PDB entry 8U3B | electron microscopy, 3.23 A resolution | chains D and F of the 11 polymer chains in the assembly

# Chain D
Protein: DNA-directed RNA polymerase subunit beta'
From: Escherichia coli
Notes: EC 2.7.7.6
UniProtKB: P0A8T7 (RPOC_ECOLI); residues 1-1407 here = UniProt positions 1-1407
Sequence (1407 residues; row label = number of the first residue in the row):
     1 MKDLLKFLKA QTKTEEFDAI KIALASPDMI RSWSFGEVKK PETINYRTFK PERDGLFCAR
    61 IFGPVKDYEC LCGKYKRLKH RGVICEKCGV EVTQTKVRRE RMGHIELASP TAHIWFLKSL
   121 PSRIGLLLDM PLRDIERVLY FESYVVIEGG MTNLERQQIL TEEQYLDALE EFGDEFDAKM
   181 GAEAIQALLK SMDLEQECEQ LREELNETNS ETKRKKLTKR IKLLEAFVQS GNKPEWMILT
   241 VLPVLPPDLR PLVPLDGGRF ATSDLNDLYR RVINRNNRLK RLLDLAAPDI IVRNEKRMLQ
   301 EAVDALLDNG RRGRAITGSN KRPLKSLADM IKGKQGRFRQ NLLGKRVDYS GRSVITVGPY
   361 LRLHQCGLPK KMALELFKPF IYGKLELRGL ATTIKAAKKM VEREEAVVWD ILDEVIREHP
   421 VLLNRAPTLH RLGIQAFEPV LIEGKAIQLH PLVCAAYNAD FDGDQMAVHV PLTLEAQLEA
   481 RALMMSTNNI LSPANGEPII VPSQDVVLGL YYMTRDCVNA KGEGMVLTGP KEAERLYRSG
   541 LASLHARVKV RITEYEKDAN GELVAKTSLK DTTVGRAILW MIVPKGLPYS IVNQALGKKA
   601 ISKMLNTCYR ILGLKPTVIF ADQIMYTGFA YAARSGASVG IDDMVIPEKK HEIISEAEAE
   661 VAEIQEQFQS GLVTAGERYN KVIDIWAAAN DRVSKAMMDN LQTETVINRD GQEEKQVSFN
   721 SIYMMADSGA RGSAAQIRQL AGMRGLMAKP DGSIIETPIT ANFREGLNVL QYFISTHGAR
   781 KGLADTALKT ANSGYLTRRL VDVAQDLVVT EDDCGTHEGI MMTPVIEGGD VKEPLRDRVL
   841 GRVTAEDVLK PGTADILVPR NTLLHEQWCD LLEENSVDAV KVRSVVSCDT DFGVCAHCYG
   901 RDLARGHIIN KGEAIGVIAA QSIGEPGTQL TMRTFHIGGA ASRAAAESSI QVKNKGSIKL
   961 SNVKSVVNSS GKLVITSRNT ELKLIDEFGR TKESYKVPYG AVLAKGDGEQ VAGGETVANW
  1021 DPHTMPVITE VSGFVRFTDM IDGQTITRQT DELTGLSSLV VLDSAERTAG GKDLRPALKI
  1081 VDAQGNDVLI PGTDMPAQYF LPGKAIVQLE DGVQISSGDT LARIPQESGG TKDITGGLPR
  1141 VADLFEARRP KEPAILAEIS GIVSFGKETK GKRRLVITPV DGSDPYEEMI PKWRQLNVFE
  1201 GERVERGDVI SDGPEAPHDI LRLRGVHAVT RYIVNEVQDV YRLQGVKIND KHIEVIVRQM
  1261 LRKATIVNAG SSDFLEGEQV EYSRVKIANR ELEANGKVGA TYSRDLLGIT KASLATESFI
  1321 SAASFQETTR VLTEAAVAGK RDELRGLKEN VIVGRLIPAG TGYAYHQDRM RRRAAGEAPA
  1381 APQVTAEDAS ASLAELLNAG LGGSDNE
Unresolved in the structure: 1-14, 933-944, 1128-1133, 1377-1407
Ion coordination: Zn2+ site 1: Cys70, Cys72, Cys85, Cys88; Mg2+: Asp460, Asp462 (shared with 1 residue of chain 3); Zn2+ site 2: Cys814, Cys888, Cys895, Cys898
Swiss-Prot annotation at these positions:
  - binding site (Zn(2+)): Cys70, Cys72, Cys85, Cys88, Cys814, Cys888, Cys895, Cys898
  - binding site (Mg(2+)): Asp460, Asp462, Asp464
  - modified residue: Lys983 (N6-acetyllysine)
  - mutagenesis: Gln504 (Q504P: Resistant to antibiotics salinamide A and B), Asn690 (N690D: Resistant to antibiotics salinamide A and B), Met697 (M697V: Resistant to antibiotics salinamide A and B), Ala735 (A735T: Resistant to antibiotics salinamide A and B), Arg738 (R738C/H/P/S: Resistant to antibiotics salinamide A and B), Ala748 (A748E: Resistant to antibiotics salinamide A and B), Pro758 (P758S/T: Resistant to antibiotics salinamide A and B), Phe763 (F763C: Resistant to antibiotics salinamide A and B), Ser775 (S775A: Resistant to antibiotics salinamide A and B), Ala779 (A779T/V: Resistant to antibiotics salinamide A and B), Arg780 (R780C: Resistant to antibiotics salinamide A and B), Gly782 (G782A/C: Resistant to antibiotics salinamide A and B), 1 further mutagenesis entry in UniProt

# Chain F
Protein: RNA polymerase sigma factor RpoD
From: Escherichia coli
UniProtKB: P00579 (RPOD_ECOLI); numbering as in UniProt (aligned over 1-613)
Sequence (628 residues; each row starts with the number of its first residue; numbers below 1 keep their minus sign (Met-14 is residue -14)):
   -14 MRGSHHHHHH TDQFTMEQNP QSQLKLLVTR GKEQGYLTYA EVNDHLPEDI VDSDQIEDII
    46 QMINDMGIQV MEEAPDADDL MLAENTADED AAEAAAQVLS SVESEIGRTT DPVRMYMREM
   106 GTVELLTREG EIDIAKRIED GINQVQCSVA EYPEAITYLL EQYDRVEAEE ARLSDLITGF
   166 VDPNAEEDLA PTATHVGSEL SQEDLDDDED EDEEDGDDDS ADDDNSIDPE LAREKFAELR
   226 AQYVVTRDTI KAKGRSHATA QEEILKLSEV FKQFRLVPKQ FDYLVNSMRV MMDRVRTQER
   286 LIMKLCVEQC KMPKKNFITL FTGNETSDTW FNAAIAMNKP WSEKLHDVSE EVHRALQKLQ
   346 QIEEETGLTI EQVKDINRRM SIGEAKARRA KKEMVEANLR LVISIAKKYT NRGLQFLDLI
   406 QEGNIGLMKA VDKFEYRRGY KFSTYATWWI RQAITRSIAD QARTIRIPVH MIETINKLNR
   466 ISRQMLQEMG REPTPEELAE RMLMPEDKIR KVLKIAKEPI SMETPIGDDE DSHLGDFIED
   526 TTLELPLDSA TTESLRAATH DVLAGLTARE AKVLRMRFGI DMNTDYTLEE VGKQFDVTRE
   586 RIRQIEAKAL RKLRHPSRSE VLRSFLDD
Unresolved in the structure: -14 to 89, 153-164, 172-214, 298-335
Construct notes: expression tag (-14 to 0)
Swiss-Prot annotation at these positions:
  - DNA-binding region: Leu573 to Ala592 (H-T-H motif)
  - region: Arg584 to Arg599 (Interaction with anti-sigma factors)
  - motif: Asp403 to Gln406 (Interaction with polymerase core subunit RpoC)
  - site: Arg562 (Interaction with anti-sigma factors)
  - mutagenesis: Ala553 (A553D: Disrupts the interaction with Escherichia phage lambda antitermination protein Q), Arg596 (R596D/E: 2-fold reduction in activation of class II Crp-dependent promoters)

# Chain D / chain F interface
Contacting residue pairs (62):
  Glu42(D) with Arg451(F), salt bridge
  Thr43(D) with Thr449(F), hydrogen bond (side chain-backbone)
  Ile44(D) with Ile450(F)
  Tyr46(D) with Ile450(F), hydrophobic; Ile452(F), hydrophobic; Pro453(F); Ile500(F), hydrophobic
  Arg77(D) with Thr569(F); Asp570(F), salt bridge
  Arg137(D) with Arg93(F)
  Tyr140(D) with Thr95(F); Met100(F), hydrophobic
  Glu142(D) with Ile91(F); Arg93(F), salt bridge
  Pro251(D) with Met507(F), hydrophobic
  Arg259(D) with Lys502(F)
  Phe260(D) with Ile450(F), hydrophobic; Pro504(F); Ile505(F), hydrogen bond (backbone-backbone)
  Ala261(D) with Ile505(F)
  Thr262(D) with Ile505(F), hydrogen bond (backbone-backbone); Ser506(F); Met507(F), hydrogen bond (backbone-backbone)
  Asp264(D) with Ser506(F), hydrogen bond; Glu508(F)
  Arg270(D) with Arg448(F)
  Arg271(D) with Gln400(F)
  Asn274(D) with Gln446(F)
  Arg275(D) with Gln400(F); Asp403(F), salt bridge
  Arg278(D) with Asp403(F), salt bridge; Gln406(F); Glu407(F), salt bridge
  Arg281(D) with Glu407(F), salt bridge
  Leu282(D) with Ile410(F), hydrophobic
  Leu285(D) with Met413(F), hydrophobic
  Pro288(D) with Val380(F), hydrophobic
  Ile290(D) with Leu384(F), hydrophobic
  Ile291(D) with Gln406(F), hydrogen bond (backbone-side chain); Asn409(F)
  Asn294(D) with Tyr101(F); Gln406(F), hydrogen bond
  Glu295(D) with Gln406(F)
  Arg297(D) with Met100(F); Tyr101(F); Glu104(F), salt bridge
  Met298(D) with Leu402(F), hydrophobic; Gln406(F)
  Glu301(D) with Pro97(F)
  Arg312(D) with Thr95(F)
  Ile316(D) with Gln400(F)
  Arg322(D) with Pro510(F)
  Lys325(D) with Glu508(F)
  Gln335(D) with Asp516(F), hydrogen bond
  Thr392(D) with Ser609(F)
  Thr393(D) with Ser609(F), hydrogen bond; Phe610(F)
  Ile394(D) with Leu532(F), hydrophobic
  Lys395(D) with Thr536(F); Asp612(F), salt bridge; Asp613(F), salt bridge
  Lys398(D) with Leu532(F)
Also at the interface, not in a pair above, chain D (50 interface residues in all): Asn45, Glu52, Leu78, Arg133, Phe141, Val253, Leu255, Ser263, Ala287, Asn320
Also at the interface, not in a pair above, chain F (49 interface residues in all): Arg103, Lys377, Glu381, Ala447, Thr509, His518, Ile523, Asn568

# Summary
Chain D and chain F form an interface of 50 and 49 residues respectively, with 9 hydrogen bonds and 10 salt
bridges. Among the polar pairs are Glu42(D)-Arg451(F), Arg77(D)-Asp570(F) and Glu142(D)-Arg93(F).
Chain D is DNA-directed RNA polymerase subunit beta' and chain F is RNA polymerase sigma factor RpoD, both
from Escherichia coli; the structure, Cryo-EM structure of E. coli NarL-transcription activation complex at
3.2A, was determined by electron microscopy.
